Entry 9J1J (electron microscopy, 3.42 A resolution); this record covers chains g and O of the 18 polymer chains in the assembly.

[Chain g]
Protein: AA protein
From: Listeria monocytogenes
UniProtKB: O05551 (O05551_LISMN); residue numbers follow UniProt; this construct covers 1-170
Sequence (170 residues; each row starts with the number of its first residue):
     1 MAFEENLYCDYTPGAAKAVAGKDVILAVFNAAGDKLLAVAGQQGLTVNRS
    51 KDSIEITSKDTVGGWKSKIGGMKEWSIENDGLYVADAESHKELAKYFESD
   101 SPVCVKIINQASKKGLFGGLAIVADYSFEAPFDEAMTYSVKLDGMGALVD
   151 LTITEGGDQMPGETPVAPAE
Disordered / not traced: 1-14, 162-170

[Chain O]
Protein: DUF5072 domain-containing protein
From: Listeria monocytogenes
UniProtKB: A0A9P1T1V5 (A0A9P1T1V5_LISMN); numbering as in UniProt (aligned over 1-129)
Sequence (129 residues; each row starts with the number of its first residue):
     1 MKSLSFMRVLEAVRTMLQEKGGLDVSIVMRNQVEMPTTMIEMIDQEEEES
    51 QTAWKEKYRFAIHHYTNEQDLAGVEKIDTLIQMGFILPEGYKLVAVRHCG
   101 KQNLVKENTLIHAKTSFEVSICRELKVKI

[How chain g and chain O interact]
Contacting residue pairs (20):
  Gly21(g) - Lys128(O)
  Lys22(g) - Lys128(O)
  Val24(g) - Lys128(O)
  Ile25(g) - Ile129(O)  hydrophobic
  Gly41(g) - Val127(O)
  Gly41(g) - Ile129(O)
  Gln42(g) - Val127(O)
  Gln42(g) - Lys128(O)  hydrogen bond (backbone-backbone)
  Gln43(g) - Gln51(O)  hydrogen bond (side chain-backbone)
  Gln43(g) - Lys126(O)
  Gln43(g) - Val127(O)
  Gln43(g) - Lys128(O)  hydrogen bond (backbone-side chain)
  Gly44(g) - Lys128(O)
  Leu45(g) - Lys128(O)
  Leu82(g) - Thr52(O)
  Leu82(g) - Leu125(O)  hydrophobic
  Leu82(g) - Val127(O)  hydrophobic
  Gln110(g) - Ile129(O)
  Glu134(g) - Gln51(O)
  Glu134(g) - Thr52(O)
Other interface residues (no listed pair), chain g (14 interface residues in all): Ala38, Ala40
Other interface residues (no listed pair), chain O (8 interface residues in all): Ser50

[Summary]
14 residues of chain g and 8 residues of chain O are in contact; the contacts include 3 hydrogen bonds. Polar
contacts include Gln43(g)-Gln51(O), Gln43(g)-Lys128(O) and Gln42(g)-Lys128(O).
Here chain g is AA protein and chain O is DUF5072 domain-containing protein, both from Listeria monocytogenes.
Entry 9J1J (Cap region of monocin) was determined by electron microscopy, deposited together with 9J1K and
9J1L.
